PDB entry 7W5P | X-ray diffraction, 2.30 A resolution | chains A and B of the 8 polymer chains in the assembly

Chain A:
Molecule: CcTet
From: Coprinopsis cinerea
Reference sequence: A8P1J0 (A8P1J0_COPC7); residue numbers follow UniProt; this construct covers 1-430
Chain sequence (430 residues; numbered 1 to 430; the number before each row is that of its first residue):
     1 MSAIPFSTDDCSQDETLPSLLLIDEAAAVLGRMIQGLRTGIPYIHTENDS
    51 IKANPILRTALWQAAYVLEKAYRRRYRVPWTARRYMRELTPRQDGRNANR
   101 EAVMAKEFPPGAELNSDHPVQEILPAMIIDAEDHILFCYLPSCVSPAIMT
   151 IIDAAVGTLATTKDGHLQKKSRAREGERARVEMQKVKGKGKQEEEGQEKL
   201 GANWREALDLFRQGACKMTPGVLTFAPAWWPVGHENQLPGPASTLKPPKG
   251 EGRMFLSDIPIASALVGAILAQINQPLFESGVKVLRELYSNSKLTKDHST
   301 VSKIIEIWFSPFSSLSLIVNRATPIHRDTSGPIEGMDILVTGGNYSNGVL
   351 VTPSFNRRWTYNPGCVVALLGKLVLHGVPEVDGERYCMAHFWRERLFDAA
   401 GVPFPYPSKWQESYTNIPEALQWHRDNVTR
Unresolved in the structure: 1-16, 181-198, 416-430
Metal / ion sites: Mn2+: His326, Asp328, His376 (together with N-oxalylglycine)
Ligand contacts: N-oxalylglycine (OGA): Trp204, Arg205, Ile318, Arg321, Thr323, His326, Asp328, Leu339, Tyr361, His376, Val378, Arg385, Cys387

Chain B:
Molecule: 12-nt DNA strand
Sequence (12 nucleotides; row label = number of the first residue in the row):
     1 CGATCXGCTACG
Modified / non-standard residues: 6MA (N6-methyl-deoxy-adenosine-5'-monophosphate) at position 6

How chain A and chain B interact:
Contacting residue pairs - 23 pairs, chain A then chain B:
  Arg92(A) - DT4(B)  hydrogen bond to the base
  Ala202(A) - DT4(B)  phosphate contact
  Arg205(A) - 6MA_6(B)  hydrogen bond to the sugar
  Thr224(A) - 6MA_6(B)  phosphate contact
  Thr224(A) - DG7(B)  phosphate contact
  Trp229(A) - DG7(B)  hydrogen bond to the phosphate
  Trp229(A) - DC8(B)  hydrogen bond to the phosphate
  Trp230(A) - DG7(B)  sugar contact
  Pro231(A) - DG7(B)  sugar contact
  Pro231(A) - DC8(B)  sugar contact
  Val232(A) - DC5(B)  base contact
  Val232(A) - DG7(B)  hydrogen bond to the sugar
  Gly233(A) - DC5(B)  base contact
  His234(A) - DG7(B)  hydrogen bond to the base
  Pro241(A) - DC8(B)  phosphate contact
  Ala242(A) - DC8(B)  phosphate contact
  Ser243(A) - DC8(B)  hydrogen bond to the phosphate
  Asp328(A) - 6MA_6(B)  base contact
  Ser330(A) - DC5(B)  sugar contact
  Ser330(A) - 6MA_6(B)  hydrogen bond to the phosphate
  Asp337(A) - 6MA_6(B)  base contact
  Phe391(A) - 6MA_6(B)  base contact
  Arg393(A) - 6MA_6(B)  salt bridge to the phosphate
Other interface residues (no listed pair), chain A (23 interface residues in all): Asp94, Gly201, Ser316, Thr329, Ala389
Other interface residues (no listed pair), chain B (7 interface residues in all): DA3, DT9

Summary:
23 residues of chain A and 7 residues of chain B are in contact; the contacts include 8 hydrogen bonds and 1
salt bridge. Polar contacts include Arg92(A)-DT4(B), His234(A)-DG7(B) and Arg205(A)-6MA_6(B). Bound to chain
A: N-oxalylglycine.
Here chain A is CcTet (Coprinopsis cinerea) and chain B is a 12-nt DNA strand. Entry 7W5P (Crystal Structure
of the dioxygenase CcTet from Coprinopsis cinereain bound to 12bp N6-methyldeoxyadenine (6mA) containing
duplex ...) was determined by X-ray diffraction, deposited together with 7VPN.
